Entry 4YBZ (X-ray diffraction, 2.10 A resolution); this record covers chains B and D of the 4 polymer chains in the assembly.

# Chain B (and D)
Name: beta subunit of Acyl-CoA synthetase (NDP forming)
Source organism: Korarchaeum cryptofilum (strain OPF8)
Notes: chain D of this document is another copy of the same molecule, construct and numbering; everything in this record applies to it too
UniProtKB: B1L7P8 (B1L7P8_KORCO); residue numbers follow UniProt; this construct covers 1-230
Amino-acid sequence (230 residues; each row starts with the number of its first residue):
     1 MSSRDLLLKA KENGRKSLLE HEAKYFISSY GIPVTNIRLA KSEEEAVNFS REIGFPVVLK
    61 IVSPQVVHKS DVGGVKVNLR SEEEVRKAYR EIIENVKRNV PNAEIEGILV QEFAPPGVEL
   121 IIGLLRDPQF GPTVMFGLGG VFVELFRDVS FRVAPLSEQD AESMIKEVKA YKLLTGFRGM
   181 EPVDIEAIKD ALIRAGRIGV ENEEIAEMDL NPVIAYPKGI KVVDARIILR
Unresolved in the structure: 1
From the paper describing this entry:
  - binding site for the ligand ADP: Lys69
  - catalytic residues: His68, Arg178, Arg226 (proposed by the authors, not directly observed)

# Chain B / chain D interface
Pairs across the interface (21):
  Gly140(B) - Arg178(D)
  Val141(B) - Phe177(D)  hydrophobic
  Phe142(B) - Phe142(D)  hydrophobic
  Phe142(B) - Phe146(D)  hydrophobic
  Glu144(B) - Arg178(D)  salt bridge
  Leu145(B) - Lys172(D)
  Leu145(B) - Leu173(D)  hydrophobic
  Leu145(B) - Phe177(D)  hydrophobic
  Phe146(B) - Phe142(D)  hydrophobic
  Phe146(B) - Lys169(D)
  Phe146(B) - Ala170(D)  hydrophobic
  Phe146(B) - Lys172(D)
  Phe146(B) - Leu173(D)  hydrophobic
  Lys169(B) - Phe146(D)
  Ala170(B) - Phe146(D)  hydrophobic
  Lys172(B) - Leu145(D)
  Leu173(B) - Leu145(D)  hydrophobic
  Leu173(B) - Phe146(D)  hydrophobic
  Phe177(B) - Val141(D)  hydrophobic
  Phe177(B) - Leu145(D)  hydrophobic
  Arg178(B) - Glu144(D)  salt bridge
Interface residues without a listed pair, chain B (13 interface residues in all): Gly176
Interface residues without a listed pair, chain D (12 interface residues in all): Gly176

# In short
13 residues of chain B face 12 of chain D across their interface, with 2 salt bridges. The salt-bridged pair
is Glu144(B)-Arg178(D). From the paper: catalytic residues His68(B), Arg178(B) and Arg226(B); a binding site
for the ligand ADP at Lys69(B).
Both chains are beta subunit of Acyl-CoA synthetase (NDP forming) (Korarchaeum cryptofilum (strain OPF8)).
Entry 4YBZ (Ca. Korarchaeum cryptofilum dinucleotide forming Acetyl-coenzyme A synthetase 1 in complex with
ADP and with phosphorylated ...) was determined by X-ray diffraction, deposited together with 4XYL, 4XYM,
4XZ3, 4Y8V, 4YAJ, 4YAK, 4YB8 and 5HBR.
